PDB entry 8TI7 | X-ray diffraction, 2.40 A resolution | chains A and B

# Chain A
Molecule: Profilin
From: Dermatophagoides pteronyssinus
UniProt: A0A2L0EBJ5 (A0A2L0EBJ5_DERPT); residues 2-130 here = UniProt positions 2-130
Chain sequence (154 residues; each row starts with the number of its first residue; numbers below 1 keep their minus sign (Met-23 is residue -23)):
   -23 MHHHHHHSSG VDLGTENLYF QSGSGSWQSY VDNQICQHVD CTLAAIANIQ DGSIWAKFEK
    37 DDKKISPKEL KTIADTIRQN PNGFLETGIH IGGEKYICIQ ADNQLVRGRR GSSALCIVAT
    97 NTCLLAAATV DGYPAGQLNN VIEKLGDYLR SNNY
Unresolved in the structure: -23 to -2
Sequence notes: initiating methionine (-23); expression tag (-22 to 1)

# Chain B
Molecule: poly(L-proline)
Chain sequence (12 residues; each row starts with the number of its first residue):
     1 PPPPPPPPPP PP

# Chain A / chain B interface
Residue-residue contacts (25; chain A residue first):
  Gly-1(A) - Pro7(B)  hydrogen bond (backbone-backbone)
  Ser0(A) - Pro7(B)  hydrogen bond (backbone-backbone)
  Ser0(A) - Pro8(B)
  Gly1(A) - Pro7(B)
  Ser2(A) - Pro7(B)
  Trp3(A) - Pro4(B)
  Trp3(A) - Pro5(B)  hydrogen bond (side chain-backbone)
  Trp3(A) - Pro6(B)
  Trp3(A) - Pro7(B)  hydrophobic
  Tyr6(A) - Pro7(B)  hydrophobic
  Tyr6(A) - Pro8(B)  hydrogen bond (side chain-backbone)
  Tyr6(A) - Pro9(B)  hydrogen bond (side chain-backbone)
  Tyr6(A) - Pro10(B)
  Tyr6(A) - Pro11(B)
  Gln10(A) - Pro10(B)
  Gln10(A) - Pro11(B)
  Trp31(A) - Pro4(B)
  Trp31(A) - Pro5(B)
  Leu121(A) - Pro11(B)  hydrophobic
  Tyr124(A) - Pro9(B)  hydrogen bond (side chain-backbone)
  Tyr124(A) - Pro10(B)
  Tyr124(A) - Pro11(B)
  Leu125(A) - Pro8(B)  hydrophobic
  Tyr130(A) - Pro6(B)  hydrogen bond (side chain-backbone)
  Tyr130(A) - Pro8(B)
Interface residues without a listed pair, chain A (13 interface residues in all): Asn128

# Summary
13 residues of chain A and 8 residues of chain B are in contact, with 7 hydrogen bonds. Polar pairs include
Trp3(A)-Pro5(B), Tyr6(A)-Pro8(B) and Tyr6(A)-Pro9(B).
Chain A is Profilin (Dermatophagoides pteronyssinus) and chain B is poly(L-proline); the structure, Crystal
structure of profilin from Dermatophagoides pteronyssinus in complex with a poly(L-proline) peptide, was
determined by X-ray diffraction (same publication as 8TI5 and 8V5Y).
